7YDM - chains B and N of the 5 polymer chains in the assembly; structure by electron microscopy, 2.89 A resolution.

# Chain B
Name: Guanine nucleotide-binding protein G(I)/G(S)/G(T) subunit beta-1
Source organism: Homo sapiens
Reference sequence: P62873 (GBB1_HUMAN); numbering as in UniProt (aligned over 2-340)
Amino-acid sequence (345 residues; each row starts with the number of its first residue; numbers below 1 keep their minus sign (Met-4 is residue -4)):
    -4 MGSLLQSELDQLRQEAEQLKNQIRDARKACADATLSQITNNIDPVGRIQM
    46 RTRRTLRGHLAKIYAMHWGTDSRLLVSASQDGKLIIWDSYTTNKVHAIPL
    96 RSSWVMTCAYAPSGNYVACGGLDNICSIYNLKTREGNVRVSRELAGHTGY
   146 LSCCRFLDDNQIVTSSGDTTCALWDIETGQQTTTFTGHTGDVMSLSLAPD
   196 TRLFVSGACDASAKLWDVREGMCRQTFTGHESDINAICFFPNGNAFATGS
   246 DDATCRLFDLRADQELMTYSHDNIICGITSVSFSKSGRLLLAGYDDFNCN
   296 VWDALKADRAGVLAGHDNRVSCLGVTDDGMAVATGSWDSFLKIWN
Unresolved in the structure: -4 to 2
Sequence notes: initiating methionine (-4); expression tag (-3 to 1)

# Chain N
Name: Nb35
Source organism: Lama glama
Amino-acid sequence (161 residues; each row starts with the number of its first residue; numbers below 1 keep their minus sign (Met-21 is residue -21)):
   -21 MKYLLPTAAAGLLLLAAQPAMAQVQLQESGGGLVQPGGSLRLSCAASGFT
    29 FSNYKMNWVRQAPGKGLEWVSDISQSGASISYTGSVKGRFTISRDNAKNT
    79 LYLQMNSLKPEDTAVYYCARCPAPFTRDCFDVTSTTYAYRGQGTQVTVSS
   129 AAALEHHHHHH
Unresolved in the structure: -21 to 0, 129-139

# Chain B / chain N interface
Pairs across the interface - 10 pairs, chain B then chain N:
  Arg8(B) with Gln120(N), hydrogen bond
  Thr184(B) with Thr114(N)
  Thr223(B) with Gln1(N)
  Glu226(B) with Phe27(N); Thr28(N); Tyr32(N); Arg98(N), hydrogen bond (backbone-side chain)
  Ser227(B) with Pro100(N), hydrogen bond (side chain-backbone); Tyr117(N)
  Asp228(B) with Tyr117(N)
Also at the interface, not in a pair above, chain B (11 interface residues in all): Asp205, Ala206, Asp246, Asp247, Ile270
Also at the interface, not in a pair above, chain N (14 interface residues in all): Gly26, Ala101, Pro102, Phe103, Ala116

# Overview
11 residues of chain B face 14 of chain N across their interface, with 3 hydrogen bonds. Polar contacts
include Arg8(B)-Gln120(N), Glu226(B)-Arg98(N) and Ser227(B)-Pro100(N).
Here chain B is Guanine nucleotide-binding protein G(I)/G(S)/G(T) subunit beta-1 (Homo sapiens) and chain N is
Nb35 (Lama glama). Entry 7YDM (Cryo-EM structure of CD97/Gq complex) was determined by electron microscopy
together with 7YDH and 7YDP from the same study.
